PDB entry 8QRE | X-ray diffraction, 2.30 A resolution | chains A and H of the 6 polymer chains in the assembly

Chain A:
Name: Cholera enterotoxin subunit A
Organism: Vibrio cholerae O1
UniProt: P01555 (CHTA_VIBCH); residues 1-240 here correspond to UniProt positions 19-258 (UniProt number = residue number + 18)
Chain sequence (240 residues; each row starts with the number of its first residue):
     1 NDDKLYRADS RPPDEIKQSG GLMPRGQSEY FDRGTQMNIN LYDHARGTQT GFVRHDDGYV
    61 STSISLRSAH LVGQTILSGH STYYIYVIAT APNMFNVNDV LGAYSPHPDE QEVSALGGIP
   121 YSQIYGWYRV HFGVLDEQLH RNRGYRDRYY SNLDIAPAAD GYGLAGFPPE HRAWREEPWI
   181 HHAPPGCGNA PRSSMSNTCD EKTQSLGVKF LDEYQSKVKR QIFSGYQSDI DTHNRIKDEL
Disordered / not traced: 238-240
Disulfides: Cys187-Cys199
Ion coordination: Na+: Asn1, Thr90, Tyr150, Leu153
Ligand contacts: beta-D-galactopyranose (GAL): Asp229, Ile230, Asp231, Asn234, Arg235
UniProt features mapped onto this chain:
  - active site: Glu112
  - binding site (NAD(+)): Arg7 to Ser10, Met23 to Arg25

Chain H:
Name: Cholera enterotoxin subunit B
Organism: Vibrio cholerae O1
UniProt: P01556 (CHTB_VIBCH); residues 1-103 here correspond to UniProt positions 22-124 (UniProt number = residue number + 21)
Chain sequence (103 residues; numbered 1 to 103; the number before each row is that of its first residue):
     1 TPQNITDLCA EYHNTQIHTL NDKIFSYTES LAGKREMAII TFKNGATFQV EVPGSQHIDS
    61 QKKAIERMKD TLRIAYLTEA KVEKLCVWNN KTPHAIAAIS MAN
Differences from the reference sequence: engineered mutation His18 (Tyr39 in P01556), Thr47 (Ile68 in P01556)
Disulfides: Cys9-Cys86
Ligand contacts: beta-D-galactopyranose (GAL): Glu51, Gln56, His57, Gln61, Trp88, Asn90, Lys91

Chain A / chain H interface:
Pairs across the interface (9):
  Lys17(A) with Thr78(H); Glu79(H), hydrogen bond (side chain-backbone)
  Tyr121(A) with Glu79(H), hydrogen bond
  Arg143(A) with Tyr76(H), hydrogen bond (side chain-backbone); Glu79(H), salt bridge
  Tyr226(A) with Ile74(H); Thr78(H)
  Asp229(A) with Arg73(H); Ile74(H)
Interface residues without a listed pair, chain H (8 interface residues in all): Lys23, Ile24, Leu77

In short:
5 residues of chain A and 8 residues of chain H are in contact, with 3 hydrogen bonds and 1 salt bridge. Polar
contacts include Arg143(A)-Glu79(H), Lys17(A)-Glu79(H) and Tyr121(A)-Glu79(H). Ligands of chain A:
beta-D-galactopyranose. Ligands of chain H: beta-D-galactopyranose.
Here chain A is Cholera enterotoxin subunit A and chain H is Cholera enterotoxin subunit B, both from Vibrio
cholerae O1. Entry 8QRE (Cholera holotoxin (wildtype)) was determined by X-ray diffraction.
